Entry 6WTD (electron microscopy, 4.20 A resolution (low resolution: residue-level contacts below are approximate; hydrogen-bond / salt-bridge calls are withheld)); this record covers chains Z and 7 of the 16 polymer chains in the assembly.

[Chain Z]
Protein: ATP synthase subunit 4, mitochondrial
From: Saccharomyces cerevisiae (strain ATCC 204508 / S288c)
UniProtKB: P05626 (ATPF_YEAST); residues 1-209 here correspond to UniProt positions 36-244 (UniProt number = residue number + 35)
Chain sequence (209 residues; each row starts with the number of its first residue):
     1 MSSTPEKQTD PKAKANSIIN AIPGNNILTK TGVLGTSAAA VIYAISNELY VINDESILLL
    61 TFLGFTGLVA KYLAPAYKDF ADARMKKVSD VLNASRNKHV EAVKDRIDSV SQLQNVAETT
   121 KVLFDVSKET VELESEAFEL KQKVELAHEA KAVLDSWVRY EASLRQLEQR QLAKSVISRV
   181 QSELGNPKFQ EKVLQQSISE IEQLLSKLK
Unresolved in the structure: 1-52, 107-209
Swiss-Prot annotation at these positions:
  - modified residue: Ser109 (Phosphoserine)

[Chain 7]
Protein: ATP synthase subunit d, mitochondrial
From: Saccharomyces cerevisiae (strain ATCC 204508 / S288c)
UniProtKB: P30902 (ATP7_YEAST); residues 1-173 here correspond to UniProt positions 2-174 (UniProt number = residue number + 1)
Chain sequence (173 residues; numbered 1 to 173; the number before each row is that of its first residue):
     1 SLAKSAANKL DWAKVISSLR ITGSTATQLS SFKKRNDEAR RQLLELQSQP TEVDFSHYRS
    61 VLKNTSVIDK IESYVKQYKP VKIDASKQLQ VIESFEKHAM TNAKETESLV SKELKDLQST
   121 LDNIQSARPF DELTVDDLTK IKPEIDAKVE EMVKKGKWDV PGYKDRFGNL NVM
Unresolved in the structure: 1-106
Swiss-Prot annotation at these positions:
  - modified residue: Ser1 (N-acetylserine)

[Interface between chain Z and chain 7]
Pairs across the interface - 14 pairs, chain Z then chain 7:
  Arg84(Z) with Phe167(7); Gly168(7); Leu170(7)
  Val88(Z) with Phe167(7)
  Ser89(Z) with Asp131(7)
  Val91(Z) with Phe167(7)
  Leu92(Z) with Phe130(7); Asp131(7)
  Asn93(Z) with Arg128(7)
  Arg96(Z) with Arg128(7); Phe130(7)
  Asn97(Z) with Arg128(7)
  Val103(Z) with Leu117(7)
  Arg106(Z) with Leu117(7)
Other interface residues (no listed pair), chain Z (11 interface residues in all): Val100

[In short]
Chain Z and chain 7 form an interface of 11 and 7 residues respectively.
Chain Z is ATP synthase subunit 4, mitochondrial and chain 7 is ATP synthase subunit d, mitochondrial, both
from Saccharomyces cerevisiae (strain ATCC 204508 / S288c); the structure, Monomer yeast ATP synthase Fo
reconstituted in nanodisc with inhibitor of Bedaquiline bound, was determined by electron microscopy.
